PDB entry 9DN1 | electron microscopy, 2.90 A resolution | chains H and O of the 11 polymer chains in the assembly

== Chain H (and O) ==
Molecule: Caveolin
From: Salpingoeca rosetta
Notes: chain O of this document is another copy of the same molecule, construct and numbering; everything in this record applies to it too
UniProt: F2U793 (F2U793_SALR5); residues 1-233 here = UniProt positions 1-233
Chain sequence (233 residues; numbered 1 to 233; the number before each row is that of its first residue):
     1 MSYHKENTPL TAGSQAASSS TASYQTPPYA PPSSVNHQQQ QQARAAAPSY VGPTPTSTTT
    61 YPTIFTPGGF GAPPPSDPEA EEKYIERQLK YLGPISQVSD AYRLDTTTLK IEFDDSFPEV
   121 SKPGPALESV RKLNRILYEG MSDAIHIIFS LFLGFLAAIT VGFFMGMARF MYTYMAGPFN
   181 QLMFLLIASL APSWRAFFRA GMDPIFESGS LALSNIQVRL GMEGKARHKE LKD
Disordered / not traced: 1-78, 232-233

== Chain H / chain O interface ==
Residue-residue contacts (7):
  K90(H) with E223(O)
  Y91(H) with E223(O)
  L92(H) with G221(O); M222(O); E223(O), hydrogen bond (backbone-side chain)
  G93(H) with E223(O)
  N215(H) with V98(O)
Other interface residues (no listed pair), chain H (6 interface residues in all): S214
Other interface residues (no listed pair), chain O (5 interface residues in all): S96

== Summary ==
6 residues of chain H face 5 of chain O across their interface, with 1 hydrogen bond. Its one hydrogen-bonded
contact is L92(H)-E223(O).
Both chains are Caveolin (Salpingoeca rosetta). Entry 9DN1 (CryoEM structure of the Salpingoeca rosetta
caveolin complex) was determined by electron microscopy together with 9DN0 from the same study.
